PDB entry 7UT3 | X-ray diffraction, 3.00 A resolution | chains H and L

== Chain H ==
Name: Fab protein heavy chain
From: Mus musculus
Notes: antibody fragment or engineered binder
Amino-acid sequence (217 residues; numbered 1 to 217; the number before each row is that of its first residue):
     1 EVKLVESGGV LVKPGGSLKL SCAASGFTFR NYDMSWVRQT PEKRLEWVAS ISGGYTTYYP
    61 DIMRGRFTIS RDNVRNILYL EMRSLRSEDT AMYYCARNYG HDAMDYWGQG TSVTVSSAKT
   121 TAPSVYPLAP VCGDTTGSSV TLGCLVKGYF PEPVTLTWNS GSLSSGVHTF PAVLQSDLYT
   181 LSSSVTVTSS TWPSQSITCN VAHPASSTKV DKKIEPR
Cystine bridges: C22-C95, C144-C199
Ligand contacts: TI0 (4-nitrophenyl 2-acetamido-2-deoxy-alpha-D-galactopyranoside): D33, M34, S35, W47, S50, Y58, N98, G100, M104

== Chain L ==
Name: G10C Light chain
From: Mus musculus
Amino-acid sequence (212 residues; row label = number of the first residue in the row):
     1 QIVLTQSPAI MSASPGEKVT LTCSASSGIG FIHWYQQKPG TSPKRWIYDT SILASGVPAR
    61 FSGSGSETSY SLTITIMEAE DAATYYCHQR SSYPTFGGGT KLEIKRADAA PTVSIFPPSS
   121 EQLTSGGASV VCFLNNFYPK DINVKWKIDG SERQNGVLNS WTDQDSKDST YSMSSTLTLT
   181 KDEYERHNSY TCEATHKTST SPIVKSFNRN EC
Disordered / not traced: 1, 212
Cystine bridges: C23-C87, C132-C192
Ligand contacts: TI0 (4-nitrophenyl 2-acetamido-2-deoxy-alpha-D-galactopyranoside): R90, S91, S92, Y93, P94

== Interface between chain H and chain L ==
Residue-residue contacts - 67 pairs, chain H then chain L:
  V37(H) - F96(L)  hydrophobic
  Q39(H) - Q37(L)  hydrogen bond
  Q39(H) - Y86(L)  hydrogen bond
  K43(H) - Y86(L)  hydrogen bond (backbone-side chain)
  L45(H) - P43(L)  hydrophobic
  L45(H) - Y86(L)  hydrophobic
  L45(H) - F96(L)  hydrophobic
  W47(H) - Y93(L)  hydrophobic
  W47(H) - P94(L)  hydrophobic
  Y59(H) - Y93(L)
  Y94(H) - Q37(L)  hydrogen bond
  Y94(H) - T41(L)
  N98(H) - R90(L)
  G100(H) - R90(L)  hydrogen bond (backbone-side chain)
  H101(H) - R90(L)  hydrogen bond (backbone-side chain)
  D102(H) - D49(L)
  D102(H) - R90(L)  hydrogen bond (backbone-side chain)
  A103(H) - H33(L)
  A103(H) - Y35(L)
  A103(H) - R90(L)
  M104(H) - Y35(L)  hydrogen bond (backbone-side chain)
  M104(H) - R45(L)
  M104(H) - H88(L)
  M104(H) - F96(L)  hydrophobic
  D105(H) - R45(L)
  W107(H) - Y35(L)
  W107(H) - S42(L)  hydrogen bond (backbone-side chain)
  W107(H) - P43(L)
  W107(H) - F96(L)  hydrophobic
  G108(H) - S42(L)  hydrogen bond (backbone-side chain)
  Q109(H) - T41(L)
  Q109(H) - S42(L)  hydrogen bond
  Y126(H) - S119(L)
  Y126(H) - E121(L)
  Y126(H) - Q122(L)
  P127(H) - S119(L)
  L128(H) - F116(L)
  L128(H) - V131(L)  hydrophobic
  P130(H) - I115(L)
  P130(H) - F116(L)  hydrophobic
  T135(H) - K205(L)
  T141(H) - F116(L)
  G143(H) - F133(L)
  L145(H) - V131(L)  hydrophobic
  L145(H) - T176(L)
  K147(H) - S129(L)
  K147(H) - T178(L)  hydrogen bond
  H168(H) - N135(L)  hydrogen bond
  H168(H) - N136(L)
  H168(H) - D165(L)  salt bridge
  H168(H) - S172(L)  hydrogen bond
  F170(H) - F133(L)  hydrophobic
  F170(H) - N135(L)
  F170(H) - S160(L)
  F170(H) - T162(L)
  F170(H) - S172(L)
  F170(H) - M173(L)
  F170(H) - S174(L)
  P171(H) - S160(L)  hydrogen bond (backbone-side chain)
  P171(H) - W161(L)
  V173(H) - N159(L)
  V173(H) - S160(L)
  S182(H) - F133(L)
  S182(H) - S174(L)  hydrogen bond
  S183(H) - F133(L)
  S184(H) - F133(L)
  S184(H) - N135(L)  hydrogen bond
Also at the interface, not in a pair above, chain H (38 interface residues in all): E46, P60, A129, L142, T169
Also at the interface, not in a pair above, chain L (40 interface residues in all): G40, S114, P117, S125, L158

== Overview ==
38 residues of chain H face 40 of chain L across their interface, with 17 hydrogen bonds and 1 salt bridge.
Polar contacts include H168(H)-D165(L), Q39(H)-Q37(L) and Q39(H)-Y86(L). Compound TI0 is bound between chain H
and chain L.
Here chain H is Fab protein heavy chain and chain L is G10C Light chain, both from Mus musculus. Entry 7UT3
(Crystal structure of complex of Fab, G10C with GalNAc-pNP) was determined by X-ray diffraction.
